6B9L - chains A and C of the 9 polymer chains in the assembly; structure by X-ray diffraction, 3.20 A resolution.

# Chain A (and C)
Protein: Ephrin type-A receptor 2
Organism: Homo sapiens
Notes: EC 2.7.10.1; chain C of this document is another copy of the same molecule, construct and numbering; everything in this record applies to it too
UniProt: P29317 (EPHA2_HUMAN); residues 27-200 here = UniProt positions 27-200
Chain sequence (195 residues; each row starts with the number of its first residue):
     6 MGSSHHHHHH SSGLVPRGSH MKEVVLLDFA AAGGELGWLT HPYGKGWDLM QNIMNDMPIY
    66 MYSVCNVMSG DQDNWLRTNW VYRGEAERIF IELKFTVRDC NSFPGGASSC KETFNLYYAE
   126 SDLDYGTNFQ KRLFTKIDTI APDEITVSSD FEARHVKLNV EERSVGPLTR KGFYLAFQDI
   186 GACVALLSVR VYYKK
Disordered / not traced: 6-26
Construct notes: initiating methionine (6); expression tag (7-26)
Disulfides: Cys70-Cys188, Cys105-Cys115

# Chain A / chain C interface
Residue-residue contacts - 7 pairs, chain A then chain C:
  Tyr48(A) with Tyr48(C), hydrophobic
  Gly49(A) with Gly49(C)
  Ile58(A) with Pro109(C)
  Met73(A) with Gln56(C); Ile58(C), hydrophobic
  Pro109(A) with Ile58(C)
  Glu157(A) with Arg159(C), salt bridge
Other interface residues (no listed pair), chain A (7 interface residues in all): Gln56
Other interface residues (no listed pair), chain C (7 interface residues in all): Met73

# In short
The chain A/chain C interface involves 7 residues from each chain, with 1 salt bridge. Its one salt-bridged
contact is Glu157(A)-Arg159(C).
Both chains are Ephrin type-A receptor 2 (Homo sapiens). Entry 6B9L (Crystal structure of EphA2 with peptide
135E2) was determined by X-ray diffraction.
